Entry 8G3D (electron microscopy, 3.70 A resolution); this record covers chains 1T and 1U of the 431 polymer chains in the assembly.

Chain 1T:
Molecule: IJ34
From: Tetrahymena thermophila
UniProt: I7M9T0 (I7M9T0_TETTS); residues 1-298 here = UniProt positions 1-298
Amino-acid sequence (298 residues; row label = number of the first residue in the row):
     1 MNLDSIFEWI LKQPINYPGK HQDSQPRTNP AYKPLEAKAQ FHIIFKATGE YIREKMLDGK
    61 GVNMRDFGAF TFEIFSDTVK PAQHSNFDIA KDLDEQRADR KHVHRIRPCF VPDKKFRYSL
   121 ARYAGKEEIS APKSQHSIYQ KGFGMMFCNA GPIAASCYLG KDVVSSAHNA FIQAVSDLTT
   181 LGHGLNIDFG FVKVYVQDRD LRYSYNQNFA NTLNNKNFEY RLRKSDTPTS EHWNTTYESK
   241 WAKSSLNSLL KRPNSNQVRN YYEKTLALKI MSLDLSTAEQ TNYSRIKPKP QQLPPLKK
Unresolved in the structure: 286-298

Chain 1U:
Molecule: Cilia- and flagella-associated protein 52
From: Tetrahymena thermophila
UniProt: Q22ZH2 (Q22ZH2_TETTS); numbering as in UniProt (aligned over 1-656)
Amino-acid sequence (656 residues; numbered 1 to 656; the number before each row is that of its first residue):
     1 MEKELDIQAV IGFTGKVNEG LILHPDNEHL IYPLGSTIVV RHIISRSQTF LRGHDNQISI
    61 ITVSKTGKYI ASGQKTYMGF QADIIIWDFE TRSLMHRLKL HKVLIQSLSF CCNEQYLASL
   121 GGQDDKNMMI VWDVEQGKAL YGAPNRDVVN QIKFFNNSDD KIIAVLNNGV QILTIDKANK
   181 KVKSLDVNFG NIKRQYTCVA IDPSDTYCYC GTKTGDVFEI NIERAIFKRL GPVKKLFSLG
   241 IGTLGLLPNG DIIVGAGDGT VAKLSIQNMQ VLSQSEVLGA VTSISFTGDY THFFCGTSQS
   301 NIYWIDTEKL NPELRNTCHY ERINDIAFPY NYSDVFATCS TTDIRVWNAR NRQELLRIQV
   361 PNLECYCVTF MNDGKSIISG WNDGKIRAFL PQSGKLLYVI SDAHIHGVTA LSTTSDCQRI
   421 VSGGSEGEVR VWVINKQTQV MKASMKEHRG RVWSIQVKKN NDQAVSASAD GSCIIWDLKT
   481 FTRLMCLFES TLFKQVLYHP EESQLLTTGS DRKITYWEIY DGQAIRMLDG SEEGEVNALS
   541 ITKEGEHFVS GGEDKLVKLW GYDEGIKYYS GTGHSGAITR LQISPDQRTV VSVGAEGAIF
   601 IWKMPEEVVH ARADNELPTI SKEKHNNTQN QGDNKSSHSQ QHSQVSGASK GSQKRY
Unresolved in the structure: 1-2, 610-656
Disulfides: Cys339-Cys365

Interface between chain 1T and chain 1U:
Residue-residue contacts - 56 pairs, chain 1T then chain 1U:
  Lys33(1T) with Asp289(1U)
  Glu36(1T) with Glu308(1U)
  Tyr261(1T) with Gly288(1U); Asp289(1U)
  Lys264(1T) with Asp26(1U); Asn27(1U); Glu28(1U), salt bridge
  Thr265(1T) with Thr287(1U); Gly288(1U)
  Leu268(1T) with Ile43(1U), hydrophobic; Trp304(1U), hydrophobic
  Lys269(1T) with Trp304(1U); Glu313(1U), salt bridge; Arg315(1U), hydrogen bond (backbone-side chain)
  Met271(1T) with Ile43(1U); Ile44(1U)
  Ser272(1T) with Phe294(1U); Arg315(1U)
  Leu273(1T) with Arg315(1U)
  Asp274(1T) with Arg46(1U), salt bridge
  Leu275(1T) with Arg41(1U), hydrogen bond (backbone-side chain); Asn316(1U)
  Ser276(1T) with Gln8(1U); Ala9(1U); Val10(1U), hydrogen bond (backbone-backbone); Ile11(1U); Arg352(1U)
  Thr277(1T) with Gln8(1U); Arg41(1U), hydrogen bond (backbone-side chain); Arg46(1U); Arg352(1U)
  Ala278(1T) with Gln8(1U), hydrogen bond (backbone-backbone); Arg46(1U); Ser47(1U); Gln48(1U)
  Gln280(1T) with Ser47(1U); Gln48(1U), hydrogen bond (backbone-backbone)
  Thr281(1T) with Ile7(1U); Gln48(1U); Thr49(1U)
  Asn282(1T) with Gln48(1U); Thr49(1U); Phe50(1U)
  Tyr283(1T) with Glu4(1U); Leu5(1U), hydrogen bond (side chain-backbone); Asp6(1U); Ile7(1U), hydrogen bond (side chain-backbone); Arg52(1U), hydrogen bond (backbone-side chain); Thr572(1U)
  Ser284(1T) with Arg52(1U), hydrogen bond (backbone-side chain)
  Arg285(1T) with Thr49(1U); Phe50(1U); Leu51(1U); Arg52(1U); Trp87(1U); Arg92(1U)
Also at the interface, not in a pair above, chain 1T (24 interface residues in all): Asp4, Ala267, Glu279
Also at the interface, not in a pair above, chain 1U (39 interface residues in all): Gln267, His292, Ile302, Gly573, Trp602

Overview:
Chain 1T and chain 1U form an interface of 24 and 39 residues respectively, with 10 hydrogen bonds and 3 salt
bridges. Polar pairs include Lys264(1T)-Glu28(1U), Lys269(1T)-Glu313(1U) and Asp274(1T)-Arg46(1U).
Chain 1T is IJ34 and chain 1U is Cilia- and flagella-associated protein 52, both from Tetrahymena thermophila;
the structure, 48-nm doublet microtubule from Tetrahymena thermophila strain K40R, was determined by electron
microscopy (same publication as 8G2Z).
